Entry 6MBT (X-ray diffraction, 1.45 A resolution); this record covers chain A.

Chain A:
Name: GTPase KRas
Source organism: Homo sapiens
UniProtKB: P01116 (RASK_HUMAN), isoform P01116-2; numbering as in UniProt (aligned over 1-169)
Chain sequence (170 residues; numbered 0 to 169; the number before each row is that of its first residue; numbering starts at 0):
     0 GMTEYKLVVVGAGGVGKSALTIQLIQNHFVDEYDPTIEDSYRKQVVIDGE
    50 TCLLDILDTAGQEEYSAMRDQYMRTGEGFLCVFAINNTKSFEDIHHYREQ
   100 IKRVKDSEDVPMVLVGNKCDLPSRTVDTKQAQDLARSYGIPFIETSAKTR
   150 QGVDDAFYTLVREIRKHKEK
Construct notes: expression tag (0)
Metal / ion sites: Mg2+: Ser-17 (together with GDP)
Small-molecule neighbours: GDP (guanosine-5'-diphosphate): Ala-11, Gly-12, Gly-13, Val-14, Gly-15, Lys-16, Ser-17, Ala-18, Phe-28, Val-29, Asp-30, Tyr-32, Pro-34, Asn-116, Lys-117, Asp-119, Leu-120, Ser-145, Ala-146, Lys-147
UniProt features mapped onto this chain:
  - motif: Tyr-32 to Tyr-40 (Effector region)
  - binding site (GTP): Gly-10 to Ala-18, Val-29 to Thr-35, Ala-59, Gly-60, Asn-116 to Asp-119
  - modified residue: Met-1 (N-acetylmethionine), Thr-2 (N-acetylthreonine), Lys-104 (N6-acetyllysine)
  - glycosylation: Thr-35 (Microbial infection: O-linked (Glc) threonine)
From the paper describing this entry:
  - Mg2+ coordination: Ser-17
  - contacts within the chain: Met-1/Gln-43 (hydrophobic contact), Met-1/Thr-50 (hydrophobic contact), Met-1/Leu-52 (hydrophobic contact)

Overview:
Bound to chain A: GDP. From UniProt: 22 GTP-binding residues. From the paper: Mg2+ coordination by Ser-17;
contacts within the chain involving Gln-43, Met-1 and Thr-50 among others.
Chain A is GTPase KRas (Homo sapiens); the structure, Crystal structure of wild-type KRAS bound to GDP and Mg
(Space group C2), was determined by X-ray diffraction, deposited together with 6M9W, 6MBQ, 6MBU and 6P0Z.
